8DOK - chains G and H of the 18 polymer chains in the assembly; structure by electron microscopy, 3.20 A resolution.

== Chain G ==
Protein: Heavy chain of 8ANC195
Organism: Homo sapiens
Sequence (238 residues; row label = number of the first residue in the row; note: 1 number in that range is skipped by the numbering (no residue carries it; nothing is unmodelled there); a row labelled like 77A-77D holds insertion residues (77A, then the next letters in order)):
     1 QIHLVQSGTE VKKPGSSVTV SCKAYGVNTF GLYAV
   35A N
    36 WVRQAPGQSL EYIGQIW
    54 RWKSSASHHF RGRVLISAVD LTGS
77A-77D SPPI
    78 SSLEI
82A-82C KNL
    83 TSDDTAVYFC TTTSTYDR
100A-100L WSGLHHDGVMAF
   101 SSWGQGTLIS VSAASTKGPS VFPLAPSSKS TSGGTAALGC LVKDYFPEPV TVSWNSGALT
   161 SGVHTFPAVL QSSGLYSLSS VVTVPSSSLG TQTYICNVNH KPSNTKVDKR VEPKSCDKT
Disordered / not traced: 112-219
Cystine bridges: Cys22-Cys92
Covalent attachments: N-acetylglucosamine (NAG) linked to Asn82B

== Chain H ==
Protein: Light chain of 8ANC195
Organism: Homo sapiens
Sequence (215 residues; each row starts with the number of its first residue):
     1 DIQMTQSPST LSASTGDTVR ISCRASQSIT
   30A G
    31 NWVAWYQQRP GKAPRLLIYR GAALLGGVPS RFRGSAAGTD FTLTIGNLQA EDFGTFYCQQ
    91 YDTYPGTFGQ GTKVEVKRTV AAPSVFIFPP SDEQLKSGTA SVVCLLNNFY PREAKVQWKV
   151 DNALQSGNSQ ESVTEQDSKD STYSLSSTLT LSKADYEKHK VYACEVTHQG LSSPVTKSFN
   211 RGEC
Disordered / not traced: 108-214
Cystine bridges: Cys23-Cys88

== Interface between chain G and chain H ==
Residue-residue contacts (46):
  Gln39(G) with Gln38(H), hydrogen bond; Tyr87(H)
  Gln43(G) with Tyr87(H), hydrogen bond (backbone-side chain)
  Ser44(G) with Tyr87(H); Gly99(H); Gln100(H)
  Leu45(G) with Gln38(H); Pro44(H), hydrophobic; Tyr87(H), hydrophobic; Phe98(H)
  Tyr47(G) with Tyr94(H), hydrogen bond; Pro95(H), hydrophobic
  Ala59(G) with Tyr94(H)
  Ser60(G) with Tyr94(H); Pro95(H)
  Phe91(G) with Ala43(H), hydrophobic; Pro44(H)
  Ser100B(G) with Tyr49(H)
  Gly100C(G) with Trp32(H); Arg50(H); Tyr91(H), hydrogen bond (backbone-side chain)
  Leu100D(G) with Leu46(H), hydrophobic; Tyr49(H), hydrophobic; Tyr91(H)
  His100E(G) with Trp32(H)
  His100F(G) with Trp32(H); Tyr91(H), hydrogen bond (side chain-backbone); Asp92(H)
  Val100I(G) with Tyr91(H), hydrophobic; Tyr94(H), hydrophobic
  Met100J(G) with Gln89(H); Tyr91(H)
  Ala100K(G) with Ala34(H), hydrophobic; Tyr36(H); Gln89(H); Tyr91(H), hydrophobic
  Phe100L(G) with Tyr36(H), hydrogen bond (backbone-side chain); Leu46(H); Gln89(H); Phe98(H), hydrophobic
  Ser101(G) with Leu46(H); Leu55(H)
  Trp103(G) with Tyr36(H); Ala43(H), hydrophobic; Pro44(H)
  Gly104(G) with Ala43(H)
Also at the interface, not in a pair above, chain G (22 interface residues in all): Gln50, Ser58
Also at the interface, not in a pair above, chain H (20 interface residues in all): Gly96

== In short ==
The interface between chain G and chain H involves 22 residues on one side and 20 on the other, with 6
hydrogen bonds. Polar pairs include Gln39(G)-Gln38(H), Gln43(G)-Tyr87(H) and Tyr47(G)-Tyr94(H). Covalently
linked N-acetylglucosamine: at Asn82B(G).
Chain G is Heavy chain of 8ANC195 and chain H is Light chain of 8ANC195, both from Homo sapiens; the
structure, Cryo-EM structure of T/F100 SOSIP.664 HIV-1 Env trimer in complex with 8ANC195 and 10-1074, was
determined by electron microscopy (same publication as 8G6U and 8CZZ).
